Entry 1ST9 (X-ray diffraction, 1.50 A resolution); this record covers chain A.

[Chain A]
Protein: Thiol-disulfide oxidoreductase resA
Organism: Bacillus subtilis
Notes: fragment: Soluble Domain
UniProtKB: P35160 (RESA_BACSU); residues 36-178 here correspond to UniProt positions 37-179 (UniProt number = residue number + 1)
Chain sequence (143 residues; numbered 36 to 178; the number before each row is that of its first residue):
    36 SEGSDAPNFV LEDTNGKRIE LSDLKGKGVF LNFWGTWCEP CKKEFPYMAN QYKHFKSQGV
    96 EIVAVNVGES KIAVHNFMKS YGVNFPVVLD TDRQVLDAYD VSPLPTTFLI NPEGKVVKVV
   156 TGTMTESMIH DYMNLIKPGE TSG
Disordered / not traced: 36, 174-178
Disulfides: Cys73-Cys76

[Overview]
Chain A is Thiol-disulfide oxidoreductase resA (Bacillus subtilis); the structure, Crystal Structure of a
Soluble Domain of ResA in the Oxidised Form, was determined by X-ray diffraction, deposited together with
1SU9.
